8Q2N - chains F and G of the 10 polymer chains in the assembly; structure by electron microscopy, 2.98 A resolution.

# Chain F
Name: CRISPR-associated endonuclease Cas1
Source organism: Streptococcus thermophilus DGCC 7710
Notes: EC 3.1.-.-
Reference sequence: G3ECR2 (CAS1_STRTR); residue numbers follow UniProt; this construct covers 1-289
Amino-acid sequence (302 residues; row label = number of the first residue in the row):
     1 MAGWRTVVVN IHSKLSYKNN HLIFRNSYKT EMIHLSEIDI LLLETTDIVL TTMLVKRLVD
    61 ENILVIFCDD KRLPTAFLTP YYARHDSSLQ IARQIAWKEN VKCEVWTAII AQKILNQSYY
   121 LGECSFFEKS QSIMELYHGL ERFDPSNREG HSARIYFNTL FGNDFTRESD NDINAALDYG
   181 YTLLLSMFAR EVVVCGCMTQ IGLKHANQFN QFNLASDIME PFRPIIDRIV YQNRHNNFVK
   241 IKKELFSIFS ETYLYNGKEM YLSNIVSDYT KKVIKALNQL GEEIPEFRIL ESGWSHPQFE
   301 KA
Disordered / not traced: 290-302
Sequence notes: expression tag (290-302)
UniProt features mapped onto this chain:
  - binding site (Mn(2+)): Glu149, His205, Glu220

# Chain G
Molecule: Prespacer DNA, chain G
Sequence (26 nucleotides; numbered 5 to 30; the number before each row is that of its first residue):
     5 AAACACCAGA ACGAGTAGTA AATTGG
Metal / ion sites: Mg2+: DG17 (shared with 3 residues of chain D)

# Interface between chain F and chain G
Pairs across the interface - 27 pairs, chain F then chain G:
  Lys71(F) with DT27(G), base contact; DT28(G), phosphate contact
  Arg72(F) with DT27(G), base contact
  Arg167(F) with DG29(G), phosphate contact; DG30(G), salt bridge to the phosphate
  Ala175(F) with DT28(G), base contact
  Asp178(F) with DT28(G), phosphate contact; DG29(G), sugar contact
  Tyr179(F) with DT27(G), hydrogen bond to the phosphate; DT28(G), sugar contact
  Tyr181(F) with DG30(G), phosphate contact
  Thr182(F) with DT27(G), phosphate contact; DT28(G), sugar contact
  Leu183(F) with DT27(G), base contact
  Leu185(F) with DG30(G), base contact
  Ser186(F) with DT27(G), hydrogen bond to the base
  His205(F) with DG30(G), phosphate contact
  Asn207(F) with DG30(G), base contact
  Phe209(F) with DG30(G), base contact
  Asn210(F) with DG30(G), base contact
  Ser216(F) with DG30(G), sugar contact
  Arg223(F) with DG30(G), salt bridge to the phosphate
  Phe238(F) with DT28(G), base contact
  Lys242(F) with DA26(G), salt bridge to the phosphate; DT27(G), salt bridge to the phosphate
  Phe246(F) with DT27(G), phosphate contact
  Phe249(F) with DT27(G), base contact
Interface residues without a listed pair, chain F (24 interface residues in all): Asp47, Asp70, Phe212

# Overview
The interface between chain F and chain G involves 24 residues on one side and 5 on the other, with 2 hydrogen
bonds and 4 salt bridges. Polar contacts include Ser186(F)-DT27(G), Tyr179(F)-DT27(G) and Arg167(F)-DG30(G).
Curated annotation (UniProt) lists 3 Mn2+-binding residues on chain F.
Chain F is CRISPR-associated endonuclease Cas1 (Streptococcus thermophilus DGCC 7710) and chain G is Prespacer
DNA, chain G; the structure, Cas1-Cas2 CRISPR integrase bound to prespacer and target DNA, Streptococcus
thermophilus DGCC 7710 CRISPR3 system, was determined by electron microscopy.
